PDB entry 5U8I | X-ray diffraction, 2.45 A resolution | chains A and T of the 4 polymer chains in the assembly

Chain A:
Name: DNA polymerase beta
Source organism: Homo sapiens
Notes: EC 2.7.7.7, 4.2.99.-; fragment: DNA polymerase
Reference sequence: P06746 (DPOLB_HUMAN); residues 1-335 here = UniProt positions 1-335
Amino-acid sequence (335 residues; row label = number of the first residue in the row):
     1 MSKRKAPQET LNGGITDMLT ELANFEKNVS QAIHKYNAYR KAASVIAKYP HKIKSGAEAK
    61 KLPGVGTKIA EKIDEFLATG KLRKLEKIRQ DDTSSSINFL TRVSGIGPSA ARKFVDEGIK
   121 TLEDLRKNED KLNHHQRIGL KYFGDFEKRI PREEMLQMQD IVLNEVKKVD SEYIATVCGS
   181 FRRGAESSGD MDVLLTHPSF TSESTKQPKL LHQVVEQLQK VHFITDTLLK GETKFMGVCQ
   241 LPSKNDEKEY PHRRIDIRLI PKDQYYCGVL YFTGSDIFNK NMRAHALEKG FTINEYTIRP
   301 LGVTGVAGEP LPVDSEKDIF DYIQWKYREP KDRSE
Unresolved in the structure: 1-8, 203-208, 245-247
Differences from the reference sequence: engineered mutation Leu229 (Ser in P06746)
Swiss-Prot annotation at these positions:
  - region: Arg183 to Asp192 (DNA-binding)
  - active site: Lys72 (Nucleophile)
  - binding site (K(+)): Lys60, Leu62, Val65, Thr101, Val103, Ile106
  - binding site (Na(+)): Lys60, Leu62, Val65, Thr101, Val103, Ile106
  - binding site (dATP): Arg149, Ser180, Arg183, Gly189, Asp190
  - binding site (dCTP): Arg149, Ser180, Arg183, Gly189, Asp190
  - binding site (dGTP): Arg149, Ser180, Arg183, Gly189, Asp190, Asp192
  - binding site (dTTP): Arg149, Ser180, Arg183, Gly189, Asp190
  - binding site (Mg(2+)): Asp190, Asp192, Asp256
  - modified residue: Lys72 (N6-acetyllysine), Arg83 (Omega-N-methylarginine), Arg152 (Omega-N-methylarginine)
  - cross-link (Glycyl lysine isopeptide (Lys-Gly)): Lys41 (interchain with G-Cter in ubiquitin), Lys61 (interchain with G-Cter in ubiquitin), Lys81 (interchain with G-Cter in ubiquitin)
  - natural variant: Leu22 (L22P: Found in a gastric cancer sample; uncertain significance), Tyr39 (Y39C: Found in a gastric cancer sample; uncertain significance), Gly118 (G118V: Decreased DNA-directed DNA polymerase activity), Arg137 (R137Q: Decreased function in base-excision repair), Arg149 (R149I: Decreased DNA-directed DNA polymerase activity), Asp160 (D160N: Found in a gastric cancer sample; uncertain significance), Cys239 (C239R: Found in a gastric cancer sample; uncertain significance), Lys289 (K289M: Found in a colon cancer sample; uncertain significance), Asn294 (N294D: Found in a gastric cancer sample; uncertain significance), Glu295 (E295K: Found in a gastric cancer sample; uncertain significance)
  - mutagenesis: Phe25 (F25W: No effect on 5'-dRP lyase activity. Decreased ssDNA binding), His34 (H34G: Decreased 5'-dRP lyase activity. Decreased ssDNA binding), Lys35 (K35A: Decreased 5'-dRP lyase activity. Decreased ssDNA binding. Loss of 5'-dRP lyase activity; when associated with A-68 and A-72. Decreased ssDNA binding; when associated with A-68 and A-72 ...), Tyr39 (Y39F: No effect on 5'-dRP lyase activity; Y39Q: Abolishes DNA polymerase and 5'-dRP lyase activity), Lys41 (K41R: Abolishes ubiquitination; when associated with R-61 and R-81), Lys60 (K60A: Decreased 5'-dRP lyase activity. Decreased ssDNA binding), Lys61 (K61R: Abolishes ubiquitination; when associated with R-41 and R-81), Lys68 (K68A: No effect on 5'-dRP lyase activity. Decreased ssDNA binding. Loss of 5'-dRP lyase activity; when associated with A-35 and A-72. Decreased ssDNA binding; when associated with A-35 and A-72 ...), Glu71 (E71Q: No effect on 5'-dRP lyase activity. No effect on structure shown by circular dichroism. No effect on ssDNA binding), Lys72 (K72A: Severely reduced 5'-dRP lyase activity. Does not affect ssDNA binding. Loss of 5'-dRP lyase activity; when associated with A-35 and A-68. Decreased ssDNA binding ...), Glu75 (E75A: Slightly decreased 5'-dRP lyase activity. Decreased ssDNA binding. No effect on structure shown by circular dichroism), Lys81 (K81R: Abolishes ubiquitination; when associated with R-41 and R-61), 5 further mutagenesis entries in UniProt
Bound ions: Na+ site 1: Lys60, Leu62, Val65 (shared with 1 residue of chain D); Na+ site 2: Thr101, Val103, Ile106 (shared with 1 residue of chain P)
Reported in the primary citation:
  - conformationally variable residues (order/disorder transition, side-chain flip): Met236, Arg254
  - mutagenesis - S229L (8-fold), M236L (2.4-fold): decreased catalytic activity
  - mutagenesis - S229L: unchanged binding to dNTP substrate (citing earlier work)
  - disease-associated variants - S229L, M236L: decreased catalytic activity (citing earlier work)
  - contacts within the chain: Leu229-Met236 (hydrophobic contact)
  - mutagenesis - M236A: unchanged catalytic activity
  - disease-associated variants - V215P, E232K, C239R, P242R, K248Q (citing earlier work)
  - catalytic residues: Asp190, Asp192, Asp256 (citing earlier work)
  - mutagenesis - M236L: unchanged binding to incoming nucleotide

Chain T:
Molecule: 16-nt DNA strand
Sequence (16 nucleotides; numbered 1 to 16; the number before each row is that of its first residue):
     1 CCGACAGCGC ATCAGC

Chain A / chain T interface:
Residue-residue contacts (14):
  His34(A) with DC5(T), stacking on the base
  Leu228(A) with DA11(T), sugar contact
  Leu229(A) with DC10(T), phosphate contact; DA11(T), sugar contact
  Lys230(A) with DC10(T), hydrogen bond to the phosphate; DA11(T), hydrogen bond to the phosphate
  Gly231(A) with DC10(T), phosphate contact
  Glu232(A) with DC10(T), hydrogen bond to the phosphate
  Thr233(A) with DG9(T), phosphate contact; DC10(T), hydrogen bond to the phosphate
  Lys234(A) with DG9(T), phosphate contact; DC10(T), hydrogen bond to the phosphate
  Tyr271(A) with DA6(T), base contact
  Tyr296(A) with DC8(T), sugar contact
Also at the interface, not in a pair above, chain A (12 interface residues in all): Asn133, His134
Also at the interface, not in a pair above, chain T (7 interface residues in all): DT12

In short:
12 residues of chain A face 7 of chain T across their interface; the contacts include 5 hydrogen bonds and 1
aromatic stacking contact. Polar pairs include Lys230(A)-DC10(T), Lys230(A)-DA11(T) and Glu232(A)-DC10(T). The
paper reports catalytic residues Asp190(A), Asp192(A) and Asp256(A); S229L and M236L of chain A reduce
catalytic activity.
Chain A is DNA polymerase beta (Homo sapiens) and chain T is a 16-nt DNA strand; the structure, DNA Polymerase
Beta S229L crystallized in PEG 400, was determined by X-ray diffraction together with 5U8G and 5U8H from the
same study.
